4HNU - chains A and C of the 4 polymer chains in the assembly; structure by X-ray diffraction, 3.00 A resolution.

[Chain A (and C)]
Molecule: Pyruvate carboxylase
Organism: Staphylococcus aureus
Notes: EC 6.4.1.1; chain C of this document is another copy of the same molecule, construct and numbering; everything in this record applies to it too
UniProt: Q99UY8 (Q99UY8_STAAM); the construct lacks a stretch of the UniProt sequence and is renumbered around it, so the offset changes along the chain: 34-315 = UniProt 1-282; 317-357 = UniProt 283-323; 358-362 = UniProt 326-330; 363-513 = UniProt 332-482; 5 more segments
Sequence (1173 residues; row label = number of the first residue in the row; note: 5 numbers in that range are skipped by the numbering (no residue carries them; nothing is unmodelled there); a row labelled like 357A-357B holds insertion residues (357A, then the next letters in order)):
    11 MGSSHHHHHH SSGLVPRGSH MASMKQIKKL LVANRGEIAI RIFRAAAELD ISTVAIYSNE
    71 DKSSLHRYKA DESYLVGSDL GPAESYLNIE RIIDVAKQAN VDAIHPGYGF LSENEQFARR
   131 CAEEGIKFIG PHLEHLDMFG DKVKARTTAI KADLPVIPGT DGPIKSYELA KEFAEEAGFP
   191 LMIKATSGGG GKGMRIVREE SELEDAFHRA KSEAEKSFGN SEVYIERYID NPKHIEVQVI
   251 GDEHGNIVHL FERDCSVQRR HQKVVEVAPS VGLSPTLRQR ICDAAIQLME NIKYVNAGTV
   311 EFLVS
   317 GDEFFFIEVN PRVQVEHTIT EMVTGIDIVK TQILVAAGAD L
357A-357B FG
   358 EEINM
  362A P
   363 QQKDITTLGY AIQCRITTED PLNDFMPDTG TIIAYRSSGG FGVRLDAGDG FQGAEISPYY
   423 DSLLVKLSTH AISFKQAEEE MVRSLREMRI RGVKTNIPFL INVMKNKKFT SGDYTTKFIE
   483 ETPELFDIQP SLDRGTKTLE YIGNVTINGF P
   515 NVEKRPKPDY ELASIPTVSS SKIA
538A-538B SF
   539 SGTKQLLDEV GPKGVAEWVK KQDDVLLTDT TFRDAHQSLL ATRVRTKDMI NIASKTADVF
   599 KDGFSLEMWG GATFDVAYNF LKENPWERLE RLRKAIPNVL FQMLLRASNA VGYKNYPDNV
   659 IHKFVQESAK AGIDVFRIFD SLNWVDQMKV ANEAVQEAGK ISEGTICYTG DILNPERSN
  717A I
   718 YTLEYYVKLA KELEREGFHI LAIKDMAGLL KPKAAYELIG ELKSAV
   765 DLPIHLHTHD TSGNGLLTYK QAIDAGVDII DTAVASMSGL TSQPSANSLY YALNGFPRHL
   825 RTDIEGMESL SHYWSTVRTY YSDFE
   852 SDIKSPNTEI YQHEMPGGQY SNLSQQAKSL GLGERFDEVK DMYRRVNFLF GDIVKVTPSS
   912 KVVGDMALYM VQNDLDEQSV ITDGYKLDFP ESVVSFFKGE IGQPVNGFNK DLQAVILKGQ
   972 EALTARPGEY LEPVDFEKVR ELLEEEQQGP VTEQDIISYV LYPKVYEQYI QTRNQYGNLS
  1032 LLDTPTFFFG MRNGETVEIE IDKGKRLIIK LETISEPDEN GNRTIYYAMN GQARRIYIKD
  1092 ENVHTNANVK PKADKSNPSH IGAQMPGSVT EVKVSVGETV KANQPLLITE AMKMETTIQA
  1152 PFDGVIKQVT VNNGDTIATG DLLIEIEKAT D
Not modelled in the structure: 11-35, 198-204, 1094-1182 (chain C: 11-35, 1094-1182)
Construct notes: expression tag (11-33); engineered mutation Glu442 (Lys411 in Q99UY8)
Ion coordination: Mn2+: Asp572, Lys741, His771, His773
Ligand contacts: ADP (adenosine-5'-diphosphate): Lys152, Ile167, Met192, Lys194, Glu236, Arg237, Tyr238, Ile239, Pro242, His244, Gln268, His271, Glu311, Leu313, Ile323, Glu324, Thr478
From the paper describing this entry:
  - mutagenesis - K442E (Kd of 840 uM): decreased binding to dimer-tetramer association
  - mutagenesis - K442E: abolished catalytic activity

[Chain A / chain C interface]
Pairs across the interface - 85 pairs, chain A then chain C:
  Arg51(A) - Phe403(C)
  Arg54(A) - Arg398(C)
  Arg54(A) - Gly401(C)
  Arg54(A) - Gly402(C)
  Arg54(A) - Arg445(C)
  Arg54(A) - Glu449(C)  salt bridge
  Ala57(A) - Arg445(C)
  Glu58(A) - Glu441(C)
  Glu58(A) - Glu442(C)
  Glu58(A) - Arg445(C)  salt bridge
  Leu75(A) - Arg398(C)
  Arg77(A) - Arg1057(C)
  Arg77(A) - Ile1059(C)
  Tyr78(A) - Asn1081(C)
  Tyr78(A) - Gly1082(C)
  Lys79(A) - Arg398(C)
  Asp81(A) - Lys1056(C)
  Glu82(A) - Lys1054(C)
  Glu82(A) - Gly1055(C)
  Ser83(A) - Gly1055(C)  hydrogen bond (backbone-backbone)
  Tyr84(A) - Lys1054(C)  hydrogen bond
  Tyr84(A) - Gly1055(C)
  Gln108(A) - Lys1054(C)  hydrogen bond (backbone-side chain)
  Glu337(A) - Phe403(C)
  Thr340(A) - Leu370(C)
  Gly341(A) - Phe403(C)
  Gly341(A) - Ile434(C)
  Ile342(A) - Phe403(C)
  Asp343(A) - Phe403(C)
  Lys346(A) - Gln438(C)  hydrogen bond
  Lys346(A) - Glu441(C)  salt bridge
  Lys346(A) - Glu442(C)  salt bridge
  Asn361(A) - Ile434(C)
  Leu370(A) - Thr340(C)
  Gly401(A) - Arg54(C)  hydrogen bond (backbone-side chain)
  Gly401(A) - Leu407(C)
  Gly402(A) - Arg54(C)
  Gly402(A) - Arg406(C)
  Gly402(A) - Leu407(C)  hydrogen bond (backbone-backbone)
  Gly402(A) - Asp408(C)
  Phe403(A) - Arg51(C)
  Phe403(A) - Glu337(C)
  Phe403(A) - Ile342(C)
  Phe403(A) - Asp343(C)
  Phe403(A) - Arg406(C)
  Arg406(A) - Gly402(C)
  Arg406(A) - Phe403(C)
  Leu407(A) - Gly402(C)  hydrogen bond (backbone-backbone)
  Asp408(A) - Gly402(C)
  Ala409(A) - Arg398(C)
  Phe413(A) - Gly1082(C)
  Gln414(A) - Gln414(C)
  Gln414(A) - Ala1084(C)
  Ile434(A) - Gly341(C)
  Ile434(A) - Asn361(C)
  Lys437(A) - Asn361(C)
  Gln438(A) - Asp343(C)
  Gln438(A) - Lys346(C)
  Glu441(A) - Glu58(C)
  Glu442(A) - Glu58(C)
  Arg445(A) - Arg54(C)
  Arg445(A) - Ala57(C)
  Arg445(A) - Glu58(C)  salt bridge
  Glu449(A) - Arg54(C)  salt bridge
  Glu449(A) - Lys79(C)  salt bridge
  Lys1054(A) - Glu82(C)
  Lys1054(A) - Tyr84(C)  hydrogen bond (backbone-side chain)
  Gly1055(A) - Glu82(C)
  Gly1055(A) - Ser83(C)  hydrogen bond (backbone-backbone)
  Gly1055(A) - Tyr84(C)
  Lys1056(A) - Asp81(C)
  Arg1057(A) - Arg77(C)
  Ile1059(A) - Lys72(C)
  Ile1059(A) - Arg77(C)
  Ile1059(A) - Tyr78(C)
  Glu1063(A) - Tyr1077(C)
  Glu1063(A) - Arg1086(C)  salt bridge
  Thr1064(A) - Ser1066(C)
  Tyr1077(A) - Glu1063(C)
  Tyr1077(A) - Thr1064(C)
  Tyr1077(A) - Tyr1077(C)  hydrophobic
  Asn1081(A) - Tyr78(C)
  Gly1082(A) - Tyr78(C)
  Gly1082(A) - Phe413(C)
  Arg1086(A) - Glu1063(C)  salt bridge
Also at the interface, not in a pair above, chain A (56 interface residues in all): Leu59, Ser73, Ala109, Ile360, Arg398, Ser400, Val405, Ser1066
Also at the interface, not in a pair above, chain C (53 interface residues in all): Tyr67, Ser400, Val405, Glu1067, Gln1083

[Summary]
56 residues of chain A and 53 residues of chain C are in contact; the contacts include 9 hydrogen bonds and 9
salt bridges. Polar contacts include Arg54(A)-Glu449(C), Glu58(A)-Arg445(C) and Lys346(A)-Glu441(C). Bound to
chain A: ADP. From the paper: K442E of chain A reduces binding to dimer-tetramer association; K442E of chain A
abolishes catalytic activity.
Chain A and chain C are both Pyruvate carboxylase (Staphylococcus aureus); the structure, crystal structure of
K442E mutant of S. aureus Pyruvate carboxylase, was determined by X-ray diffraction (same publication as 4HNT
and 4HNV).
